2OC7 - chains A and C of the 4 polymer chains in the assembly; structure by X-ray diffraction, 2.70 A resolution.

# Chain A (and C)
Molecule: Hepatitis C Virus
Organism: Hepatitis C virus
Notes: chain C of this document is another copy of the same molecule, construct and numbering; everything in this record applies to it too
Reference sequence: Q9ELS8 (Q9ELS8_9HEPC); residues 1-181 here correspond to UniProt positions 1027-1207 (UniProt number = residue number + 1026)
Chain sequence (200 residues; row label = number of the first residue in the row; numbers below 1 keep their minus sign (Met-10 is residue -10)):
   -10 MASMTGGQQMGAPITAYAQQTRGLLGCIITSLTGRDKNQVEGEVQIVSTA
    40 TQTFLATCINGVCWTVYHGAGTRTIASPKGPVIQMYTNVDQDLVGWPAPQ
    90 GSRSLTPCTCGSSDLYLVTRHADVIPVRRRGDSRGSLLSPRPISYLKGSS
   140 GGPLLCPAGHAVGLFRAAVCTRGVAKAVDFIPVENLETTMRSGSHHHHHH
Disordered / not traced: -10 to 0, 182-189 (chain C: -10 to 28, 180-189)
Sequence notes: cloning artifact (-10 to 0, 182-183); conflict Arg119 (Gln1145 in Q9ELS8); expression tag (184-189)
Covalently attached groups: compound HU4 linked to Ser139
Ligand contacts:
  - HU4 (tert-butyl {(1S)-2-[(1R,2S,5R)-2-({[(1S)-3-amino-1-(cyclobutylmethyl)-2,3-dioxopropyl]amino}carbonyl)-7,7-dimethyl-6-oxa-3-azabicyclo[3.2.0]hept-3-yl]-1-cyclohexyl-2-oxoethyl}carbamate): Gln41, Thr42, Phe43, Val55, His57, Asp81, Arg123, Ile132, Leu135, Lys136, Gly137, Ser138, Phe154, Arg155, Ala156, Ala157, Val158, Cys159, Asp168
  - Zn2+ (ZN): Cys97, Thr98, Cys99, Gly100, Ser101, Cys145, Ala147

# Chain A / chain C interface
Pairs across the interface (20; chain A residue first):
  Ala1(A) - Tyr105(C)
  Ala1(A) - Val113(C)  hydrophobic
  Pro2(A) - Tyr105(C)
  Pro2(A) - Val113(C)
  Pro2(A) - Leu144(C)  hydrophobic
  Pro2(A) - Cys145(C)
  Pro2(A) - Pro146(C)
  Pro2(A) - Gly148(C)
  Ile3(A) - Pro146(C)  hydrogen bond (backbone-backbone)
  Ile3(A) - Ala147(C)
  Ile3(A) - Gly148(C)
  Tyr105(A) - Pro146(C)
  Tyr105(A) - Ala147(C)  hydrophobic
  Val113(A) - Ala147(C)  hydrophobic
  Val113(A) - His149(C)  hydrogen bond (backbone-side chain)
  Pro115(A) - Thr98(C)
  Pro115(A) - Cys99(C)  hydrophobic
  Pro115(A) - His149(C)
  Leu127(A) - Thr98(C)
  Ser128(A) - Thr98(C)
Interface residues without a listed pair, chain A (10 interface residues in all): Thr4, Pro146

# Summary
The chain A/chain C interface involves 10 residues from each chain; the contacts include 2 hydrogen bonds.
Polar pairs include Val113(A)-His149(C) and Ile3(A)-Pro146(C). Chain A binds Zn2+. Covalently linked compound
HU4: at Ser139(A).
Chain A and chain C are both Hepatitis C Virus (Hepatitis C virus); the structure, Structure of Hepatitis C
Viral NS3 protease domain complexed with NS4A peptide and ketoamide SCH571696, was determined by X-ray
diffraction (same publication as 2O8M, 2OBO, 2OBQ, 2OC0, 2OC1 and 2OC8).
